PDB entry 6ZQR | X-ray diffraction, 1.93 A resolution | chain A

== Chain A ==
Protein: Fibrinogen C domain-containing protein 1
Source organism: Homo sapiens
Notes: fragment: fibrinogen-like recognition domain
UniProtKB: Q8N539 (FBCD1_HUMAN); residue numbers follow UniProt; this construct covers 236-461
Chain sequence (226 residues; numbered 236 to 461; the number before each row is that of its first residue):
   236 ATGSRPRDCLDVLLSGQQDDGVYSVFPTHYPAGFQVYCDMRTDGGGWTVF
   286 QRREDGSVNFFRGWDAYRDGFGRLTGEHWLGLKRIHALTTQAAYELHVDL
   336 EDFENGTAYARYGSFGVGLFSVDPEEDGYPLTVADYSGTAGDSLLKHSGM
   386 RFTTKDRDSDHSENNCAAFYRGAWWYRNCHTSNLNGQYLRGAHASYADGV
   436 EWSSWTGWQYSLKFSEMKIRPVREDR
Disordered / not traced: 236-238, 458-461
Disulfide bonds: Cys244-Cys273, Cys401-Cys414
Covalent attachments: N-acetylglucosamine (NAG) linked to Asn340
Bound ions: Ca2+: Asp393, Asp395, Ser397, Asn399
Residues lining bound ligands: N-acetylglucosamine (NAG; 2-acetamido-2-deoxy-beta-D-glucopyranose): Tyr405, Asn413, Cys414, His415, Tyr431, Ala432, Trp443
UniProt features mapped onto this chain:
  - binding site (Ca(2+)): Asp393, Asp395
  - site (Implicated in ligand binding): Tyr405, His415, Tyr431, Ala432
  - glycosylation: Asn340 (N-linked (GlcNAc...) asparagine)
  - mutagenesis: Asp393 (D393N: Complete loss of binding to acetylated bovine serum albumin and reduced binding to chitin; when associated with A-395), Asp395 (D395A: Complete loss of binding to acetylated bovine serum albumin and reduced binding to chitin; when associated with N-395), Tyr405 (Y405S: Significantly reduced binding to acetylated bovine serum albumin and loss of binding to chitin; when associated with S-431), His415 (H415G: Complete loss of binding to acetylated bovine serum albumin and chitin), Tyr431 (Y431S: Significantly reduced binding to acetylated bovine serum albumin and loss of binding to chitin; when associated with S-405), Ala432 (A432V: Complete loss of binding to acetylated bovine serum albumin and chitin), Trp443 (W443S: Slight reduction in binding to acetylated bovine serum albumin and no effect on binding to chitin)
Reported in the primary citation:
  - binding site for N-acetylglucosamine: His396, Asn413, Cys414, His415, Tyr431
  - binding site for acetic acid: Cys414, His415
  - binding site for sulfate ion: Arg297, Gly298, Lys390, His396, Arg412
  - binding site for alpha-L-fucopyranose: His396, Glu398, Asn413
  - post-translational modification sites: Asn340
  - mutagenesis - K381L: abolished binding to AcBSA
  - mutagenesis - H396A: unchanged binding to GlcNAc ligand
  - mutagenesis - K381L: abolished binding to acetylated bovine serum albumin

== Summary ==
Bound to chain A: N-acetylglucosamine. Covalently linked N-acetylglucosamine: at Asn340. The Ca2+ site is
built by Asp393, Asp395, Ser397 and Asn399. Curated annotation (UniProt) lists Ca2+-binding residues Asp393
and Asp395 and 7 mutagenesis sites. From the paper: a binding site for N-acetylglucosamine at His396, Asn413
and Cys414 among others; K381L abolishes binding to AcBSA.
Chain A is Fibrinogen C domain-containing protein 1 (Homo sapiens); the structure, Crystal structure of
tetrameric fibrinogen-like recognition domain of FIBCD1 with GlcNAc ligand bound, was determined by X-ray
diffraction together with 6ZQX, 6ZQY, 6ZR0, 6ZR3 and 6ZR4 from the same study.
